6FVX - chains H and M of the 47 polymer chains in the assembly; structure by electron microscopy, 4.90 A resolution (low resolution: residue-level contacts below are approximate; hydrogen-bond / salt-bridge calls are withheld).

# Chain H
Molecule: 26S proteasome regulatory subunit 7 homolog
From: Saccharomyces cerevisiae (strain ATCC 204508 / S288c)
UniProtKB: P33299 (PRS7_YEAST); residue numbers follow UniProt; this construct covers 42-467
Sequence (426 residues; numbered 42 to 467; the number before each row is that of its first residue):
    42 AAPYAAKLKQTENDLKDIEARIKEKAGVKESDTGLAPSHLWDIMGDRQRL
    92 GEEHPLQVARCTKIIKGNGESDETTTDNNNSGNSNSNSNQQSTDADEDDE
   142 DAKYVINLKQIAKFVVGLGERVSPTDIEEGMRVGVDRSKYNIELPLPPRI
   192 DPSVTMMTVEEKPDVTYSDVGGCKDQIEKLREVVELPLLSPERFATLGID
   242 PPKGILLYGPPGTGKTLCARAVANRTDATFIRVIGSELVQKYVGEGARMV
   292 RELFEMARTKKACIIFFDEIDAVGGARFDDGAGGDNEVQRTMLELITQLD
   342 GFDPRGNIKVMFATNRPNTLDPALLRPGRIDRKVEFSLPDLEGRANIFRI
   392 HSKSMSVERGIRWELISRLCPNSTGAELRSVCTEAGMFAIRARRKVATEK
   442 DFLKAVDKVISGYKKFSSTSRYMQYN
Bound ions: Mg2+: Thr257 (together with ATP)
Ligand contacts:
  - ATP (adenosine-5'-triphosphate), molecule 1: Asp210, Val211, Gly212, Lys215, Pro251, Pro252, Gly253, Thr254, Gly255, Lys256, Thr257, Leu258, Arg261, Glu310, Asn356, Ile388, His392, Gly416, Ala417, Arg420
  - ATP, molecule 2: Asp341, Ala364, Arg367, Gly369, Arg370

# Chain M
Molecule: 26S proteasome regulatory subunit 6A
From: Saccharomyces cerevisiae (strain ATCC 204508 / S288c)
UniProtKB: P33297 (PRS6A_YEAST); residues 14-434 here = UniProt positions 14-434
Sequence (421 residues; each row starts with the number of its first residue):
    14 GDDELDQEILNLSTQELQTRAKLLDNEIRIFRSELQRLSHENNVMLEKIK
    64 DNKEKIKNNRQLPYLVANVVEVMDMNEIEDKENSESTTQGGNVNLDNTAV
   114 GKAAVVKTSSRQTVFLPMVGLVDPDKLKPNDLVGVNKDSYLILDTLPSEF
   164 DSRVKAMEVDEKPTETYSDVGGLDKQIEELVEAIVLPMKRADKFKDMGIR
   214 APKGALMYGPPGTGKTLLARACAAQTNATFLKLAAPQLVQMYIGEGAKLV
   264 RDAFALAKEKAPTIIFIDELDAIGTKRFDSEKSGDREVQRTMLELLNQLD
   314 GFSSDDRVKVLAATNRVDVLDPALLRSGRLDRKIEFPLPSEDSRAQILQI
   364 HSRKMTTDDDINWQELARSTDEFNGAQLKAVTVEAGMIALRNGQSSVKHE
   414 DFVEGISEVQARKSKSVSFYA
Bound ions: Mg2+: Thr229 (together with ATP)
Ligand contacts:
  - ATP (adenosine-5'-triphosphate), molecule 1: Val183, Gly184, Leu186, Pro223, Pro224, Gly225, Thr226, Gly227, Lys228, Thr229, Leu230, Arg233, Asn328, Ile360, His364, Gly388, Ala389, Lys392
  - ATP, molecule 2: Arg213, Leu309, Asp313, Ala336, Arg339, Arg342

# Interface between chain H and chain M
Contacting residue pairs (137; chain H residue first):
  Arg101(H) - Ser165(M)
  Cys102(H) - Ser165(M)
  Thr103(H) - Glu162(M)
  Thr103(H) - Phe163(M)
  Thr103(H) - Ser165(M)
  Thr103(H) - Lys168(M)
  Lys104(H) - Ser161(M)
  Lys104(H) - Glu162(M)
  Lys104(H) - Lys168(M)
  Ile106(H) - Pro160(M)
  Glu111(H) - Tyr77(M)
  Glu111(H) - Thr158(M)
  Ser112(H) - Asp157(M)
  Ser112(H) - Thr158(M)
  Asp113(H) - Arg73(M)
  Asp113(H) - Tyr77(M)
  Asp113(H) - Asp157(M)
  Thr115(H) - Arg73(M)
  Thr115(H) - Leu134(M)
  Thr116(H) - Ile69(M)
  Thr116(H) - Arg73(M)
  Thr116(H) - Leu134(M)
  Asp118(H) - Leu134(M)
  Asp139(H) - Lys70(M)
  Asp140(H) - Lys70(M)
  Glu141(H) - Leu75(M)
  Val146(H) - Glu162(M)
  Ile152(H) - Ser122(M)
  Ile152(H) - Arg124(M)
  Ala153(H) - Ser122(M)
  Lys154(H) - Leu78(M)
  Lys154(H) - Val79(M)
  Lys154(H) - Ser122(M)
  Lys154(H) - Glu162(M)
  Phe155(H) - Tyr77(M)
  Phe155(H) - Leu78(M)
  Phe155(H) - Lys150(M)
  Val156(H) - Pro76(M)
  Val156(H) - Tyr77(M)
  Val156(H) - Val79(M)
  Glu170(H) - Glu171(M)
  Gly171(H) - Ser165(M)
  Ser179(H) - Lys150(M)
  Lys180(H) - Lys150(M)
  Lys180(H) - Asp151(M)
  Tyr181(H) - Leu75(M)
  Tyr181(H) - Lys150(M)
  Arg190(H) - Ser165(M)
  Arg190(H) - Arg166(M)
  Lys220(H) - Arg404(M)
  Glu223(H) - Met400(M)
  Glu223(H) - Leu403(M)
  Glu223(H) - Arg404(M)
  Val224(H) - Met400(M)
  Leu227(H) - Leu403(M)
  Arg234(H) - Leu403(M)
  Phe235(H) - Leu403(M)
  Thr237(H) - Ser408(M)
  Leu238(H) - Met368(M)
  Leu238(H) - Thr369(M)
  Leu238(H) - Gly399(M)
  Leu238(H) - Ala402(M)
  Leu238(H) - Ser408(M)
  Leu238(H) - Ser409(M)
  Gly239(H) - Lys367(M)
  Gly239(H) - Met368(M)
  Ile240(H) - Met368(M)
  Ile240(H) - Gly399(M)
  Asp241(H) - Val396(M)
  Pro243(H) - Val396(M)
  Pro243(H) - Met400(M)
  Lys244(H) - Lys392(M)
  Tyr249(H) - Lys426(M)
  Lys282(H) - Ser296(M)
  Lys282(H) - Gly297(M)
  Val284(H) - Val252(M)
  Val284(H) - Gln253(M)
  Val284(H) - Met254(M)
  Val284(H) - Gly297(M)
  Val284(H) - Glu300(M)
  Val284(H) - Val301(M)
  Gly285(H) - Val252(M)
  Glu286(H) - Met254(M)
  Arg289(H) - Gln253(M)
  Arg289(H) - Met254(M)
  Arg289(H) - Tyr255(M)
  Arg292(H) - Gln253(M)
  Arg318(H) - Asp284(M)
  Arg318(H) - Gly287(M)
  Asp320(H) - Thr288(M)
  Asp320(H) - Lys289(M)
  Asp320(H) - Val332(M)
  Gly322(H) - Arg290(M)
  Gly322(H) - Asp292(M)
  Ala323(H) - Arg290(M)
  Gly324(H) - Arg290(M)
  Asn327(H) - Arg290(M)
  Glu328(H) - Gly297(M)
  Arg331(H) - Pro249(M)
  Arg331(H) - Asp284(M)
  Arg331(H) - Ala285(M)
  Leu334(H) - Pro249(M)
  Leu334(H) - Glu282(M)
  Leu334(H) - Asp284(M)
  Leu334(H) - Ala285(M)
  Leu334(H) - Arg329(M)
  Glu335(H) - Pro249(M)
  Glu335(H) - Gln250(M)
  Ile337(H) - Glu282(M)
  Thr338(H) - Pro249(M)
  Thr338(H) - Asp281(M)
  Thr338(H) - Glu282(M)
  Asp341(H) - Thr229(M)
  Asp341(H) - Arg233(M)
  Gly342(H) - Arg233(M)
  Gly342(H) - Asp281(M)
  Phe343(H) - Lys175(M)
  Phe343(H) - Arg233(M)
  Phe343(H) - Lys245(M)
  Phe343(H) - Leu246(M)
  Phe343(H) - Ala247(M)
  Phe343(H) - Asp281(M)
  Asp344(H) - Asp173(M)
  Asp344(H) - Lys175(M)
  Asp362(H) - Arg329(M)
  Ala364(H) - Asn328(M)
  Arg367(H) - Gly225(M)
  Pro368(H) - Ala389(M)
  Pro368(H) - Gln390(M)
  Pro368(H) - Ala393(M)
  Gly369(H) - Ala389(M)
  Gly369(H) - Lys392(M)
  Asp372(H) - Glu397(M)
  Arg373(H) - Glu397(M)
  Arg373(H) - Glu421(M)
  Lys374(H) - Val422(M)
  Lys374(H) - Lys426(M)
Also at the interface, not in a pair above, chain H (82 interface residues in all): Glu114, Lys144, Gly158, Asn182, Pro242, Tyr283, Ala288, Asp321, Gly325, Met333, Pro345, Glu376
Also at the interface, not in a pair above, chain M (80 interface residues in all): Lys66, Leu159, Asp164, Ala169, Pro224, Glu258, Lys295, Val410

# In short
Chain H and chain M form an interface of 82 and 80 residues respectively. One ATP molecule is bound between
chain H and chain M. Chain H binds ATP. Bound to chain M: ATP.
Chain H is 26S proteasome regulatory subunit 7 homolog and chain M is 26S proteasome regulatory subunit 6A,
both from Saccharomyces cerevisiae (strain ATCC 204508 / S288c); the structure, 26S proteasome, s5 state, was
determined by electron microscopy, deposited together with 6FVW, 6FVT, 6FVU, 6FVV and 6FVY.
